6WTY - chains D and F of the 3 polymer chains in the assembly; structure by X-ray diffraction, 3.48 A resolution.

[Chain D]
Protein: reticulocyte binding protein 2b
Organism: Plasmodium vivax (strain Salvador I)
UniProtKB: A5K736 (A5K736_PLAVS); residues 169-470 here correspond to UniProt positions 15-316 (UniProt number = residue number - 154)
Sequence (307 residues; row label = number of the first residue in the row):
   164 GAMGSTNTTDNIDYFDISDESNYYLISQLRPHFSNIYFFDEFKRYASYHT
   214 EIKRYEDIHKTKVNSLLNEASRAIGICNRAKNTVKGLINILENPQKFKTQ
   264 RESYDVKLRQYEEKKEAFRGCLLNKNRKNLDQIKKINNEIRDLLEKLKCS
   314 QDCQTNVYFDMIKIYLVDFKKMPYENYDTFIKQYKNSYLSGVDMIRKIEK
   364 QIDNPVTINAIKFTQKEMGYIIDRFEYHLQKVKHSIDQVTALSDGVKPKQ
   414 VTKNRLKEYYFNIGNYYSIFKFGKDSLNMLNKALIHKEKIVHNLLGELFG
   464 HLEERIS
Not modelled in the structure: 164-170, 463-470
Differences from the reference sequence: expression tag (164-168)
Disulfide bonds: Cys-240/Cys-284, Cys-312/Cys-316

[Chain F]
Protein: 253245 Fab light chain
Organism: Homo sapiens
Notes: antibody fragment or engineered binder
Sequence (221 residues; each row starts with the number of its first residue):
     1 TGSWAQSALTQPPSTSGSPGQSVTISCTGTGIDVGGFSYVSWFQYHPGKA
    51 PKLIIFEVTKRPSGVPDRFSGSKSGNTASLTISGLQADDEAEYYCSSYAV
   101 NNNFVFGTGTKVTVLVSPRPTPLSLCSHPRSEELQANKATLVCLISDFYP
   151 GAVTVAWKADSSPVKAGVETTTPSKQSNNKYAASSYLSLTPEQWKSHRSY
   201 SCQVTHEGSTVEKTVAPTECS
Not modelled in the structure: 1-5, 218-221
Disulfide bonds: Cys-27/Cys-95, Cys-143/Cys-202

[How chain D and chain F interact]
Residue-residue contacts (13; chain D residue first):
  Asn-185(D) with Ile-32(F)
  Gln-393(D) with Phe-37(F); Tyr-39(F)
  Lys-394(D) with Gly-36(F), hydrogen bond (side chain-backbone)
  Lys-396(D) with Tyr-39(F)
  His-397(D) with Val-34(F); Gly-35(F), hydrogen bond (side chain-backbone); Gly-36(F), hydrogen bond (side chain-backbone); Phe-37(F), hydrogen bond (side chain-backbone); Ser-38(F), hydrogen bond (side chain-backbone)
  Asp-400(D) with Ser-38(F)
  Gln-401(D) with Gly-75(F)
  Tyr-429(D) with Gly-75(F)
Also at the interface, not in a pair above, chain D (11 interface residues in all): Tyr-186, Tyr-390, Asn-425
Also at the interface, not in a pair above, chain F (12 interface residues in all): Gly-31, Ser-74, Val-100, Asn-101

[In short]
11 residues of chain D and 12 residues of chain F are in contact, with 5 hydrogen bonds. Polar contacts
include Lys-394(D)/Gly-36(F), His-397(D)/Gly-35(F) and His-397(D)/Gly-36(F).
Chain D is reticulocyte binding protein 2b (Plasmodium vivax (strain Salvador I)) and chain F is 253245 Fab
light chain (Homo sapiens); the structure, Plasmodium vivax reticulocyte binding protein 2b (PvRBP2b) bound to
human monoclonal antibody 253245, was determined by X-ray diffraction (same publication as 6WM9, 6WNO and
6WQO).
